Entry 6RXC (X-ray diffraction, 2.10 A resolution); this record covers chains A and B of the 4 polymer chains in the assembly.

== Chain A ==
Molecule: Pteridine reductase 1
From: Leishmania major
Notes: EC 1.5.1.33
UniProt: Q01782 (PTR1_LEIMA); residues 1-288 here = UniProt positions 1-288
Sequence (291 residues; row label = number of the first residue in the row; numbers below 1 keep their minus sign (Gly-2 is residue -2)):
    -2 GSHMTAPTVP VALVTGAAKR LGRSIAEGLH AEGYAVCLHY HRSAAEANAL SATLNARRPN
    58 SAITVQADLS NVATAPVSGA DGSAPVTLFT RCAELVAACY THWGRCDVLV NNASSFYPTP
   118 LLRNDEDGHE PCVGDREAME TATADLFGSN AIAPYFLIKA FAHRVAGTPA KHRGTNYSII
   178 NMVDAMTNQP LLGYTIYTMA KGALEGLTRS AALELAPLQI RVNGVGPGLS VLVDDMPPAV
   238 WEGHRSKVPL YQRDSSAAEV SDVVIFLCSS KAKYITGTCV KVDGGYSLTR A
Disordered / not traced: -2 to 4, 74-80, 122-132, 230-232
Sequence notes: expression tag (-2 to 0); conflict Val162 (Phe in Q01782)
Swiss-Prot annotation at these positions:
  - active site: Tyr194 (Proton acceptor)
  - binding site (substrate): Ser175
Ligand contacts:
  - KMK (methyl 1-[4-[[2,4-bis(azanyl)pteridin-6-yl]methyl-(3-oxidanylpropyl)amino]phenyl]carbonylpiperidine-4-carboxylate): Arg17, Ser111, Ser112, Phe113, Asp181, Leu188, Tyr191, Tyr194, Gly225, Leu226, Leu229
  - NADPH (NDP; NADPH dihydro-nicotinamide-adenine-dinucleotide phosphate): Gly13, Ala15, Lys16, Arg17, Leu18, Gly19, His36, Tyr37, His38, Arg39, Ser40, Ala64, Asp65, Leu66, Ser67, Asn109, Ala110, Ser111, Ser112, Asp142, Ser146, Met179, Val180, Asp181, Tyr194, Lys198, Pro224, Gly225, Leu226, Ser227

== Chain B ==
Molecule: Pteridine reductase 1
From: Leishmania major
Notes: EC 1.5.1.33
UniProt: Q01782 (PTR1_LEIMA); residues 1-288 here = UniProt positions 1-288
Sequence (291 residues; numbered -2 to 288; the number before each row is that of its first residue; numbers below 1 keep their minus sign (Gly-2 is residue -2)):
    -2 GSHMTAPTVP VALVTGAAKR LGRSIAEGLH AEGYAVCLHY HRSAAEANAL SATLNARRPN
    58 SAITVQADLS NVATAPVSGA DGSAPVTLFT RCAELVAACY THWGRCDVLV NNASSFYPTP
   118 LLRNDEDGHE PCVGDREAME TATADLFGSN AIAPYFLIKA FAHRVAGTPA KHRGTNYSII
   178 NMVDAMTNQP LLGYTIYTMA KGALEGLTRS AALELAPLQI RVNGVGPGLS VLVDDMPPAV
   238 WEGHRSKVPL YQRDSSAAEV SDVVIFLCSS KAKYITGTCV KVDGGYSLTR A
Disordered / not traced: -2 to 4, 73-81, 122-132, 230-232
Sequence notes: expression tag (-2 to 0); conflict Val162 (Phe in Q01782)
Modified residues: Cys276 (S-oxy cysteine; CSX)
Swiss-Prot annotation at these positions:
  - active site: Tyr194 (Proton acceptor)
  - binding site (substrate): Ser175
Ligand contacts:
  - KMK (methyl 1-[4-[[2,4-bis(azanyl)pteridin-6-yl]methyl-(3-oxidanylpropyl)amino]phenyl]carbonylpiperidine-4-carboxylate): Arg17, Ser111, Ser112, Phe113, Asp181, Met183, Leu188, Tyr191, Tyr194, Leu226, Leu229, Met233, Val237, His241
  - NADPH (NDP; NADPH dihydro-nicotinamide-adenine-dinucleotide phosphate): Gly13, Arg17, Leu18, Gly19, His36, Tyr37, His38, Arg39, Ser40, Ala64, Asp65, Leu66, Ser67, Asn109, Ala110, Ser111, Ser112, Asp142, Ser146, Asn147, Met179, Val180, Asp181, Tyr194, Lys198, Pro224, Gly225, Leu226, Ser227

== Chain A / chain B interface ==
Residue-residue contacts (72; chain A residue first):
  Thr84(A) - Glu137(B)
  Phe86(A) - Met136(B)  hydrophobic
  Thr116(A) - Tyr152(B)  hydrogen bond (backbone-side chain)
  Pro117(A) - Glu211(B)
  Leu118(A) - Tyr152(B)  hydrophobic
  Leu118(A) - Lys156(B)
  Leu118(A) - His160(B)  hydrogen bond (backbone-side chain)
  Leu118(A) - Ala208(B)  hydrophobic
  Leu118(A) - Glu211(B)  hydrogen bond (backbone-side chain)
  Leu118(A) - Leu212(B)  hydrophobic
  Leu119(A) - Ala159(B)
  Leu119(A) - Ala163(B)  hydrophobic
  Leu119(A) - Glu211(B)
  Leu119(A) - Leu212(B)  hydrophobic
  Leu119(A) - Leu215(B)  hydrophobic
  Arg120(A) - His160(B)
  Met136(A) - Tyr152(B)
  Met136(A) - Phe153(B)  hydrophobic
  Met136(A) - Lys156(B)  hydrogen bond
  Thr140(A) - Phe153(B)
  Phe144(A) - Ile149(B)  hydrophobic
  Ala148(A) - Met196(B)
  Ile149(A) - Thr140(B)
  Tyr152(A) - Thr116(B)  hydrogen bond (side chain-backbone)
  Tyr152(A) - Pro117(B)
  Tyr152(A) - Leu118(B)  hydrophobic
  Tyr152(A) - Met136(B)
  Tyr152(A) - Thr192(B)
  Tyr152(A) - Ile193(B)  hydrophobic
  Phe153(A) - Glu137(B)
  Phe153(A) - Thr140(B)
  Lys156(A) - Pro117(B)
  Lys156(A) - Leu118(B)
  Lys156(A) - Met136(B)
  Ala159(A) - Leu119(B)  hydrophobic
  His160(A) - Leu118(B)  hydrogen bond (side chain-backbone)
  Asn185(A) - Arg206(B)  hydrogen bond
  Pro187(A) - Arg206(B)
  Pro187(A) - Ser207(B)
  Pro187(A) - Leu210(B)
  Leu189(A) - Glu211(B)
  Gly190(A) - Glu211(B)  hydrogen bond (backbone-side chain)
  Thr192(A) - Tyr152(B)
  Thr192(A) - Leu204(B)
  Thr192(A) - Ser207(B)  hydrogen bond
  Thr192(A) - Glu211(B)
  Ile193(A) - Tyr152(B)  hydrophobic
  Met196(A) - Ala148(B)
  Met196(A) - Tyr152(B)  hydrophobic
  Met196(A) - Ala200(B)
  Met196(A) - Leu204(B)  hydrophobic
  Gly199(A) - Gly199(B)
  Ala200(A) - Met196(B)
  Ala200(A) - Gly199(B)
  Ala200(A) - Ala200(B)
  Gly203(A) - Thr195(B)
  Leu204(A) - Thr192(B)
  Leu204(A) - Met196(B)
  Arg206(A) - Asn185(B)
  Arg206(A) - Pro187(B)
  Ser207(A) - Pro187(B)
  Ser207(A) - Thr192(B)  hydrogen bond
  Ala208(A) - Leu118(B)  hydrophobic
  Leu210(A) - Pro187(B)
  Leu210(A) - Leu189(B)  hydrophobic
  Glu211(A) - Pro117(B)
  Glu211(A) - Leu118(B)  hydrogen bond (side chain-backbone)
  Glu211(A) - Leu119(B)  hydrogen bond (side chain-backbone)
  Glu211(A) - Leu189(B)
  Glu211(A) - Gly190(B)
  Leu212(A) - Leu119(B)  hydrophobic
  Leu215(A) - Leu119(B)  hydrophobic
Other interface residues (no listed pair), chain A (41 interface residues in all): Asn121, Ile155, Ala163, Thr184, Tyr191, Thr195
Other interface residues (no listed pair), chain B (42 interface residues in all): Asn68, Arg120, Phe144, Ile155, Thr184, Leu188, Tyr191, Leu201, Gly203

== Summary ==
41 residues of chain A and 42 residues of chain B are in contact, with 12 hydrogen bonds. Polar pairs include
Thr116(A)-Tyr152(B), Leu118(A)-His160(B) and Leu118(A)-Glu211(B). Ligands of chain A: NADPH and compound KMK.
Bound to chain B: NADPH and compound KMK.
Here chain A is Pteridine reductase 1 and chain B is Pteridine reductase 1, both from Leishmania major. Entry
6RXC (Leishmania major pteridine reductase 1 (LmPTR1) in complex with inhibitor 4 (NMT-C0026)) was determined
by X-ray diffraction, deposited together with 6RX0, 6RX5 and 6RX6.
